5D2M - chains A and B of the 5 polymer chains in the assembly; structure by X-ray diffraction, 2.40 A resolution.

== Chain A ==
Molecule: SUMO-conjugating enzyme UBC9
Source organism: Homo sapiens
Notes: EC 6.3.2.-
Reference sequence: P63279 (UBC9_HUMAN); residue numbers follow UniProt; this construct covers 1-158
Chain sequence (161 residues; row label = number of the first residue in the row; numbers below 1 keep their minus sign (Gly-2 is residue -2)):
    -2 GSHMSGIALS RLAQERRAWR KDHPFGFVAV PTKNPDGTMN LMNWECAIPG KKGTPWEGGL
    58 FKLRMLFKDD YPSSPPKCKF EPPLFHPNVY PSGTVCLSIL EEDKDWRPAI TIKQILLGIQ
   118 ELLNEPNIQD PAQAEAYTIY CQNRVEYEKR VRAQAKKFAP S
Not modelled in the structure: -2 to 0, 158
Construct notes: expression tag (-2 to 0); engineered mutation Arg14 (Lys in P63279)
Swiss-Prot annotation at these positions:
  - region: Arg13, Ala15 to Lys18 (Interaction with SUMO1)
  - active site: Cys93 (Glycyl thioester intermediate)
  - site: Ile4 (Interaction with RANBP2), Val25 (Interaction with RANBP2), Leu57 (Interaction with RANBP2), Asp100, Lys101 (Substrate binding)
  - modified residue: Ser2 (N-acetylserine), Lys65 (N6-acetyllysine), Ser71 (Phosphoserine)
  - cross-link (Glycyl lysine isopeptide (Lys-Gly)): Lys18 (interchain with G-Cter in SUMO2), Lys48 (interchain with G-Cter in SUMO2), Lys49 (interchain with G-Cter in SUMO1), Lys101 (interchain with G-Cter in SUMO2)
  - mutagenesis: Arg17 to Lys18 (Impairs binding to SUMO1 and catalytic activity), Phe22 (F22A: Impairs binding to RANBP2), Val25 (V25A: Impairs binding to RANBP2), Val27 (V27A: Impairs binding to RANBP2), Glu42 (E42A: Slightly impairs binding to RANBP2), Lys48 (K48A: Slightly impairs binding to RANBP2), Glu54 (E54A: Slightly impairs binding to RANBP2), Leu57 (L57A: Impairs binding to RANBP2), Lys59 (K59A: Impairs binding to RANBP2), Arg61 (R61A: Slightly impairs binding to RANBP2), Asn85 (N85Q: Impairs catalytic activity), Tyr87 (Y87A: Impairs catalytic activity), 3 further mutagenesis entries in UniProt

== Chain B ==
Molecule: Small ubiquitin-related modifier 2
Source organism: Homo sapiens
Reference sequence: P61956 (SUMO2_HUMAN); numbering as in UniProt (aligned over 15-93)
Chain sequence (83 residues; numbered 11 to 93; the number before each row is that of its first residue):
    11 GSHMNDHINL KVAGQDGSVV QFKIKRHTPL SKLMKAYCER QGLSMRQIRF RFDGQPINET
    71 DTPAQLEMED EDTIDVFQQQ TGG
Not modelled in the structure: 11-17
Construct notes: expression tag (11-14)
Swiss-Prot annotation at these positions:
  - cross-link: Lys21 (Glycyl lysine isopeptide (Lys-Gly) (interchain with G-Cter in SUMO2)), Gly93 (Glycyl lysine isopeptide (Gly-Lys) (interchain with K-? in acceptor proteins))
  - mutagenesis: Lys33 (K33E: Significantly impairs sumoylation of MTA1), Lys35 (K35E: Significantly impairs sumoylation of MTA1), Lys42 (K42E: Significantly impairs sumoylation of MTA1)
What the authors report for this chain:
  - mutagenesis - D63R: decreased catalytic activity

== How chain A and chain B interact ==
Contacting residue pairs (33):
  Asp19(A) - Gly27(B)
  Asn85(A) - Gly92(B)
  Asn85(A) - Gly93(B)  hydrogen bond (side chain-backbone)
  Cys93(A) - Gly92(B)
  Cys93(A) - Gly93(B)  hydrogen bond (backbone-backbone)
  Leu94(A) - Gln90(B)
  Leu94(A) - Thr91(B)
  Leu94(A) - Gly92(B)
  Ser95(A) - Gln90(B)
  Ser95(A) - Thr91(B)  hydrogen bond (backbone-backbone)
  Ile96(A) - Gln88(B)
  Ile96(A) - Gln89(B)
  Ile96(A) - Gln90(B)
  Asp102(A) - Arg56(B)  salt bridge
  Asp102(A) - Gln88(B)
  Arg104(A) - Gln57(B)  hydrogen bond
  Arg104(A) - Ile58(B)
  Arg104(A) - Gln88(B)  hydrogen bond
  Ile107(A) - Gln88(B)
  Lys110(A) - Gln25(B)  hydrogen bond (side chain-backbone)
  Lys110(A) - Gly27(B)
  Gln111(A) - Gln25(B)  hydrogen bond
  Leu114(A) - Phe87(B)
  Gly115(A) - Gln90(B)  hydrogen bond (backbone-side chain)
  Glu118(A) - Arg61(B)  salt bridge
  Glu118(A) - Phe87(B)
  Glu118(A) - Gln90(B)
  Leu119(A) - Gln90(B)
  Leu119(A) - Gly92(B)
  Asn124(A) - Thr91(B)  hydrogen bond
  Asn124(A) - Gly92(B)  hydrogen bond (side chain-backbone)
  Asp127(A) - Gly93(B)
  Ala129(A) - Gly93(B)
Other interface residues (no listed pair), chain A (20 interface residues in all): Glu122, Pro128
Other interface residues (no listed pair), chain B (14 interface residues in all): Asp26

== In short ==
20 residues of chain A and 14 residues of chain B are in contact; the contacts include 10 hydrogen bonds and 2
salt bridges. Polar pairs include Asp102(A)-Arg56(B), Glu118(A)-Arg61(B) and Asn85(A)-Gly93(B). The paper
reports that D63R of chain B reduces catalytic activity.
Here chain A is SUMO-conjugating enzyme UBC9 and chain B is Small ubiquitin-related modifier 2, both from Homo
sapiens. Entry 5D2M (Complex between human SUMO2-RANGAP1, UBC9 and ZNF451) was determined by X-ray
diffraction.
